Entry 2LAJ (solution NMR); this record covers chains A and B.

Chain A:
Name: E3 ubiquitin-protein ligase NEDD4-like
From: Homo sapiens
Notes: EC 6.3.2.-; fragment: WW 3 domain residues 496-535
Reference sequence: Q96PU5 (NED4L_HUMAN); residues 476-515 here correspond to UniProt positions 496-535 (UniProt number = residue number + 20)
Sequence (44 residues; each row starts with the number of its first residue):
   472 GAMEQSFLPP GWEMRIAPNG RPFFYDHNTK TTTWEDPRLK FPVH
Unresolved in the structure: 472-475
Construct notes: expression tag (472-475); engineered mutation Y496 (Ile516 in Q96PU5)

Chain B:
Name: Mothers against decapentaplegic homolog 3
Notes: fragment: sequence database residues 202-211
Reference sequence: P84022 (SMAD3_HUMAN); residue numbers follow UniProt; this construct covers 202-211
Sequence (10 residues; row label = number of the first residue in the row):
   202 AGSPNLSPNP
Modified / non-standard residues: S204 (phosphoserine; SEP); S208 (phosphoserine; SEP)
Curated features (UniProtKB/Swiss-Prot):
  - modified residue (Phosphoserine): S204, S208
  - mutagenesis: S204 (S204A: Increased transcriptional activity. Further increased transcriptional activity; when associated with S-208), S208 (S208A: Increased transcriptional activity. Further increased transcriptional activity; when associated with S-208)
From the paper describing this entry:
  - post-translational modification sites: S204, S208 (citing earlier work)
  - mutagenesis - S204A, S208A: decreased binding to Nedd4L

How chain A and chain B interact:
Pairs across the interface (17):
  E484(A) - P205(B)
  R486(A) - S204(B)
  R486(A) - P205(B)
  A488(A) - N206(B)
  A488(A) - S208(B)
  P489(A) - N206(B)
  N490(A) - S208(B)
  R492(A) - S208(B)
  R492(A) - P209(B)
  F494(A) - P205(B)
  F494(A) - N206(B)
  F494(A) - S208(B)
  Y496(A) - P205(B)
  T503(A) - L207(B)
  T503(A) - P209(B)
  W505(A) - S208(B)
  W505(A) - P209(B)
Also at the interface, not in a pair above, chain A (11 interface residues in all): T504
Interface features reported in the paper:
  - specific contacts: E484(A)-P205(B), R486(A)-S204(B), R486(A)-P205(B), N490(A)-S208(B), R492(A)-S208(B), F494(A)-S208(B), Y496(A)-P205(B) (hydrophobic contact), W505(A)-P209(B)

In short:
11 residues of chain A and 6 residues of chain B are in contact. The authors report contacts between E484(A)
and P205(B), R486(A) and S204(B) and R486(A) and P205(B) among others; a hydrophobic contact between Y496(A)
and P205(B). From the paper: S204A and S208A of chain B reduce binding to Nedd4L; modification sites S204(B)
and S208(B).
Chain A is E3 ubiquitin-protein ligase NEDD4-like (Homo sapiens) and chain B is Mothers against
decapentaplegic homolog 3; the structure, Third WW domain of human Nedd4L in complex with doubly
phosphorylated human smad3 derived peptide, was determined by solution NMR (same publication as 2LAW, 2LAX,
2LAY, 2LAZ, 2LB0, 2LB1, 2LB2 and 2LB3).
